Entry 4ACC (X-ray diffraction, 2.21 A resolution); this record covers chains A and B.

== Chain A (and B) ==
Protein: Glycogen synthase kinase-3 beta
From: Homo sapiens
Notes: EC 2.7.11.1, 2.7.11.26; chain B of this document is another copy of the same molecule, construct and numbering; everything in this record applies to it too
UniProtKB: P49841 (GSK3B_HUMAN); residues 1-420 here = UniProt positions 1-420
Amino-acid sequence (465 residues; each row starts with the number of its first residue; numbers below 1 keep their minus sign (Met-44 is residue -44)):
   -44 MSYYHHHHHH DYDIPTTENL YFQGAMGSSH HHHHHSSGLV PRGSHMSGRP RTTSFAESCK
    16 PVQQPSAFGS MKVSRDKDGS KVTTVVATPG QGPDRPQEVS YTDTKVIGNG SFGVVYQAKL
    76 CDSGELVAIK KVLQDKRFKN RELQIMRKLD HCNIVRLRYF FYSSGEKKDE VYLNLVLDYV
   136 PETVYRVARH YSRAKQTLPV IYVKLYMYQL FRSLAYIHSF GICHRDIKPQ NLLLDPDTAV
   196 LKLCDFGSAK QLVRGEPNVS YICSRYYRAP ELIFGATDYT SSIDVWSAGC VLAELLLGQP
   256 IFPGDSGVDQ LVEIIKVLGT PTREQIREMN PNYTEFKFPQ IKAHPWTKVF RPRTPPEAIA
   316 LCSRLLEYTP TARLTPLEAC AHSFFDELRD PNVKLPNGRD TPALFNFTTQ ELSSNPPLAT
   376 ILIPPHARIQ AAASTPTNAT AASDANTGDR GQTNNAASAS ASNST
Not modelled in the structure: -44 to 34, 386-420
Differences from the reference sequence: expression tag (-44 to 0)
Residues lining bound ligands: 7YG (3-amino-6-(4-{[2-(dimethylamino)ethyl]sulfamoyl}phenyl)-N-pyridin-3-ylpyrazine-2-carboxamide): Ile62, Phe67, Val70, Ala83, Lys85, Val110, Leu132, Asp133, Tyr134, Val135, Pro136, Thr138, Arg141, Leu188, Cys199, Asp200
Swiss-Prot annotation at these positions:
  - active site: Asp181 (Proton acceptor)
  - binding site (ATP): Ile62 to Val70, Lys85
  - modified residue: Ser9 (Phosphoserine), Tyr216 (Phosphotyrosine), Ser389 (Phosphoserine), Thr390 (Phosphothreonine), Thr402 (Phosphothreonine)
  - lipidation: Cys14 (S-palmitoyl cysteine)
  - mutagenesis: Ser9 (S9A: Loss of phosphorylation; abolished inhibition of activity, leading to constitutively active), Cys14 (C14A: Significantly reduced palmitoylation), Lys85 to Lys86 (Abolished serine/threonine-protein kinase activity), Arg96 (R96A: Prevents the phosphorylation of phosphate-primed glycogen synthase), Leu128 (L128A: Abolishes activity toward AXIN1)

== How chain A and chain B interact ==
Pairs across the interface - 46 pairs, chain A then chain B:
  Ser66(A) - Asp264(B)  hydrogen bond
  Ser66(A) - Val267(B)
  Arg92(A) - Phe293(B)  hydrogen bond (side chain-backbone)
  Arg92(A) - Pro294(B)
  Arg92(A) - Gln295(B)
  Pro212(A) - Phe291(B)
  Val214(A) - Tyr288(B)  hydrophobic
  Val214(A) - Phe291(B)  hydrophobic
  Ser215(A) - Tyr288(B)  hydrogen bond (backbone-side chain)
  Tyr216(A) - Ile228(B)
  Tyr216(A) - Phe229(B)  hydrophobic
  Tyr216(A) - Gly262(B)  hydrogen bond (backbone-backbone)
  Tyr216(A) - Val263(B)  hydrogen bond (backbone-backbone)
  Tyr216(A) - Leu266(B)  hydrophobic
  Tyr216(A) - Tyr288(B)  hydrophobic
  Tyr216(A) - Phe293(B)
  Ile217(A) - Val263(B)  hydrophobic
  Cys218(A) - Ser261(B)
  Ser219(A) - Asp260(B)
  Arg220(A) - Arg220(B)
  Arg220(A) - Asp260(B)  salt bridge
  Ile228(A) - Tyr216(B)
  Phe229(A) - Tyr216(B)  hydrophobic
  Thr232(A) - Tyr288(B)
  Asp260(A) - Ser219(B)
  Asp260(A) - Arg220(B)  salt bridge
  Ser261(A) - Cys218(B)
  Ser261(A) - Ser219(B)
  Gly262(A) - Tyr216(B)  hydrogen bond (backbone-backbone)
  Val263(A) - Tyr216(B)  hydrogen bond (backbone-backbone)
  Val263(A) - Ile217(B)  hydrophobic
  Asp264(A) - Ser66(B)  hydrogen bond
  Leu266(A) - Tyr216(B)  hydrophobic
  Val267(A) - Ser66(B)
  Glu268(A) - Ser66(B)
  Tyr288(A) - Val214(B)
  Tyr288(A) - Ser215(B)  hydrogen bond (side chain-backbone)
  Tyr288(A) - Tyr216(B)  hydrophobic
  Tyr288(A) - Thr232(B)
  Phe291(A) - Pro212(B)
  Phe291(A) - Val214(B)  hydrophobic
  Lys292(A) - Arg92(B)
  Phe293(A) - Arg92(B)  hydrogen bond (backbone-side chain)
  Phe293(A) - Tyr216(B)
  Pro294(A) - Arg92(B)
  Gln295(A) - Arg92(B)
Also at the interface, not in a pair above, chain A (31 interface residues in all): Asp90, Phe93, Asn213, Lys271
Also at the interface, not in a pair above, chain B (30 interface residues in all): Asp90, Asn213, Glu268, Lys271, Lys292

== In short ==
31 residues of chain A and 30 residues of chain B are in contact; the contacts include 10 hydrogen bonds and 2
salt bridges. Polar contacts include Arg220(A)-Asp260(B), Ser66(A)-Asp264(B) and Arg92(A)-Phe293(B). Ligands
of chain A: compound 7YG.
Both chains are Glycogen synthase kinase-3 beta (Homo sapiens). Entry 4ACC (GSK3b in complex with inhibitor)
was determined by X-ray diffraction, deposited together with 4ACD, 4ACG, 4ACH and 4ACM.
